PDB entry 8V6G | electron microscopy, 11.16 A resolution (very low resolution: no residue pairs are listed; an interface is given only as per-side residue counts) | chains C and E of the 6 polymer chains in the assembly

== Chain C ==
Name: DNA primase large subunit
Organism: Xenopus laevis
UniProtKB: A0A1L8G3G3 (A0A1L8G3G3_XENLA); numbering as in UniProt (aligned over 1-513)
Chain sequence (513 residues; row label = number of the first residue in the row):
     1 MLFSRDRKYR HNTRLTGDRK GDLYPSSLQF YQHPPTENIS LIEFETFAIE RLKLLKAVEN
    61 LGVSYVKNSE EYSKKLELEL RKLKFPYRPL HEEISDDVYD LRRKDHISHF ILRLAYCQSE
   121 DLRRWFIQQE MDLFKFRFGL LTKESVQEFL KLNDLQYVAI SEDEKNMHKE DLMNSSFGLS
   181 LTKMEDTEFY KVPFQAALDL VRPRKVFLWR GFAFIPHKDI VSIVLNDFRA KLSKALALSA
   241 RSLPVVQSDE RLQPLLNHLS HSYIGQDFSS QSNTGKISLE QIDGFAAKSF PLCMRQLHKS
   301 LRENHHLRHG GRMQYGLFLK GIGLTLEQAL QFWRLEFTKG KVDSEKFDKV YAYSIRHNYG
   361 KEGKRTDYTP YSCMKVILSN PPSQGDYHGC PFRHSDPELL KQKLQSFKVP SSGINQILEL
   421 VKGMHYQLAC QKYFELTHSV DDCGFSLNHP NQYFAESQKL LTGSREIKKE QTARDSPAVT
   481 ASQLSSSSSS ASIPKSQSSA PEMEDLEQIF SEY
Disordered / not traced: 1-15, 265-276, 463-513
Metal / ion sites: 4Fe-4S cluster Fe: Cys293, Cys373, Cys390, Cys430
Residues lining bound ligands: 4Fe-4S cluster (SF4): Pro291, Leu292, Cys293, Cys373, Val376, Cys390, Pro391, Phe392, Tyr426, Gln427, Cys430, Leu447, Pro450

== Chain E ==
Molecule: DNA template
Sequence (50 nucleotides; row label = number of the first residue in the row):
     1 TGTATGTATG TATGTCGCTA AGTTCACGCA GTATCCTGTA TGTATGTATG
Disordered / not traced: 1-23, 40-50

== Chain C / chain E interface ==
At this resolution (11 A) residue pairs are not listed: 13 residues of chain C and 6 of chain E lie at the interface.

== In short ==
Chain C and chain E form an interface of 13 and 6 residues respectively. Ligands of chain C: 4Fe-4S cluster.
Cys293(C), Cys373(C), Cys390(C) and Cys430(C) coordinate a 4Fe-4S cluster Fe ion.
Here chain C is DNA primase large subunit (Xenopus laevis) and chain E is DNA template. Entry 8V6G (DNA
initiation complex (configuration 1) of Xenopus laevis DNA polymerase alpha-primase) was determined by
electron microscopy together with 8G99, 8G9F, 8G9L, 8G9N, 8G9O, 8UCU and 8 further entries from the same
study.
